3QE0 - chains A and F; structure by X-ray diffraction, 3.00 A resolution.

# Chain A
Protein: Guanine nucleotide-binding protein G(i) subunit alpha-1
From: Homo sapiens
Notes: EC 3.6.5.1; fragment: alpha-i1 subunit, residues 33-354
UniProtKB: P63096 (GNAI1_HUMAN); residue numbers follow UniProt; this construct covers 33-354
Sequence (325 residues; numbered 30 to 354; the number before each row is that of its first residue):
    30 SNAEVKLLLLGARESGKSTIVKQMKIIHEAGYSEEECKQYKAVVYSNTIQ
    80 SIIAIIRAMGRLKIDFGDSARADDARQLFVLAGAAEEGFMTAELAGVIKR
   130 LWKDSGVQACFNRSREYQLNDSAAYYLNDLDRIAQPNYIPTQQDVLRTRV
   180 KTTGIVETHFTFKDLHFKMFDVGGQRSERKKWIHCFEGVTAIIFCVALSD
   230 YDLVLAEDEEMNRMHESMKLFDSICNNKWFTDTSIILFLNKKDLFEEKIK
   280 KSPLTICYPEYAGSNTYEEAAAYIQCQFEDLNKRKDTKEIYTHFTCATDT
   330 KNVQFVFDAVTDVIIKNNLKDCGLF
Unresolved in the structure: 30-31, 114-117, 203-205, 236-237
Construct notes: expression tag (30-32); engineered mutation R42 (Gly in P63096)
Metal / ion sites: Mg2+: S47, T181 (together with GDP)
Ligand contacts: GDP (guanosine-5'-diphosphate): A41, R42, E43, S44, G45, K46, S47, T48, D150, S151, L175, R176, T177, R178, N269, K270, D272, L273, T324, C325, A326, T327
UniProt features mapped onto this chain:
  - region: K35 to A41, E43 to T48 (G1 motif), D173 to T181 (G2 motif), F196 to R205 (G3 motif), I265 to D272 (G4 motif), T324 to T329 (G5 motif)
  - binding site (GTP): E43 to T48, S151, L175 to T181, D200 to Q204, N269 to D272, A326
  - binding site (Mg(2+)): S47, T181
  - modified residue: R178 (ADP-ribosylarginine), Q204 (Deamidated glutamine), C351 (ADP-ribosylcysteine)
  - natural variant: G40 (G40C: In NEDHISB; G40R: In NEDHISB), G45 (G45D: In NEDHISB), T48 (T48I: In NEDHISB; T48K: In NEDHISB), Q52 (Q52P: In NEDHISB), S75 (deletion: In NEDHISB; uncertain significance), Q172 (deletion: In NEDHISB), D173 (D173V: In NEDHISB), E186 to F189 (deletion: In NEDHISB; uncertain significance), C224 (C224Y: In NEDHISB), K270 (K270N: In NEDHISB; K270R: In NEDHISB), D272 (D272G: In NEDHISB), A326 (A326P: In NEDHISB), 1 further natural variant entry in UniProt
  - mutagenesis: E116 (E116L: Enhances interaction (inactive GDP-bound) with RGS14), Q147 (Q147L: Enhances interaction (inactive GDP-bound) with RGS14), E245 (E245L: Enhances interaction (inactive GDP-bound) with RGS14)
What the authors report for this chain:
  - conformationally variable residues: R178, K180
  - mutagenesis - G42R: decreased binding to KB-1753
  - mutagenesis - G42R: increased binding to Gbeta1gamma1
  - mutagenesis - G42R: decreased stability

# Chain F
Protein: KB752 peptide
Sequence (16 residues; row label = number of the first residue in the row):
     1 SRVTWYDFLMEDTKSR
Unresolved in the structure: 1-3, 10-16

# Interface between chain A and chain F
Contacting residue pairs - 16 pairs, chain A then chain F:
  G40(A) - W5(F)
  V201(A) - W5(F)
  S206(A) - T4(F)
  R208(A) - F8(F)
  W211(A) - T4(F)
  W211(A) - W5(F)
  W211(A) - F8(F)  hydrophobic
  I212(A) - F8(F)  hydrophobic
  F215(A) - F8(F)  hydrophobic
  K248(A) - Y6(F)
  L249(A) - Y6(F)  hydrophobic
  S252(A) - Y6(F)
  S252(A) - L9(F)
  I253(A) - L9(F)  hydrophobic
  N256(A) - L9(F)
  W258(A) - L9(F)
Also at the interface, not in a pair above, chain A (14 interface residues in all): L39

# Summary
Chain A and chain F form an interface of 14 and 5 residues respectively. Ligands of chain A: GDP. UniProt
lists 24 GTP-binding residues, Mg2+-binding residues S47(A) and T181(A) and 3 mutagenesis sites on chain A.
The paper reports that G42R of chain A reduces binding to KB-1753; conformational variability at R178(A) and
K180(A).
Here chain A is Guanine nucleotide-binding protein G(i) subunit alpha-1 (Homo sapiens) and chain F is KB752
peptide. Entry 3QE0 (A Galpha-i1 P-loop mutation prevents transition to the activated state) was determined by
X-ray diffraction, deposited together with 3QI2.
